9D1W - chains b and c of the 8 polymer chains in the assembly; structure by electron microscopy, 3.44 A resolution.

# Chain b (and c)
Molecule: HIV-1 BG505 DS-SOSIP glycoprotein gp41
Source organism: Human immunodeficiency virus 1
Notes: chain c of this document is another copy of the same molecule, construct and numbering; everything in this record applies to it too
UniProt: Q2N0S6 (Q2N0S6_9HIV1); residues 512-664 here correspond to UniProt positions 509-661 (UniProt number = residue number - 3)
Chain sequence (153 residues; row label = number of the first residue in the row):
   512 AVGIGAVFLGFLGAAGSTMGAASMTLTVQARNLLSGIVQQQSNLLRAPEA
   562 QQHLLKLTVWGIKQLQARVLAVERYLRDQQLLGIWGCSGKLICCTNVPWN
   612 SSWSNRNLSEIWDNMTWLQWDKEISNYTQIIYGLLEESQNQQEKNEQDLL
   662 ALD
Not modelled in the structure: 512-519, 547-568 (chain c: 512-520, 547-568)
Sequence notes: engineered mutation P559 (Ile556 in Q2N0S6), C605 (Thr602 in Q2N0S6)
Disulfides: C598-C604
Covalently attached groups: N-acetylglucosamine (NAG) linked to N611, N637

# Chain b / chain c interface
Pairs across the interface (29; chain b residue first):
  S534(b) - K655(c)
  M535(b) - K655(c)
  T538(b) - E647(c)
  T538(b) - N651(c)  hydrogen bond
  A541(b) - Q591(c)  hydrogen bond (backbone-side chain)
  R542(b) - Q591(c)
  R542(b) - L592(c)
  R542(b) - E647(c)  salt bridge
  L545(b) - L587(c)  hydrophobic
  L545(b) - Q591(c)
  S546(b) - E584(c)
  S546(b) - R588(c)  hydrogen bond (backbone-side chain)
  L576(b) - L576(c)  hydrophobic
  L576(b) - Q577(c)
  R579(b) - V580(c)
  R579(b) - L581(c)
  R579(b) - E584(c)  salt bridge
  V580(b) - V580(c)  hydrophobic
  V583(b) - V583(c)  hydrophobic
  V583(b) - E584(c)
  V583(b) - L587(c)  hydrophobic
  Y586(b) - Q591(c)  hydrogen bond
  L587(b) - L587(c)  hydrophobic
  G600(b) - G594(c)
  G600(b) - S599(c)
  K601(b) - E654(c)
  L602(b) - E654(c)
  I603(b) - E654(c)  hydrogen bond (backbone-side chain)
  C605(b) - L661(c)  hydrophobic
Other interface residues (no listed pair), chain c (19 interface residues in all): I595, Q658

# In short
The interface between chain b and chain c involves 18 residues on one side and 19 on the other; the contacts
include 5 hydrogen bonds and 2 salt bridges. Polar contacts include R542(b)-E647(c), R579(b)-E584(c) and
T538(b)-N651(c). Covalently linked N-acetylglucosamine: at N611(b) and N637(b).
Both chains are HIV-1 BG505 DS-SOSIP glycoprotein gp41 (Human immunodeficiency virus 1). Entry 9D1W (Cryo-EM
structure of PGDM1400 Fab bound to HIV-1 BG505 DS-SOSIP.664 Env trimer) was determined by electron microscopy,
deposited together with 9D3D.
